Entry 7KH7 (X-ray diffraction, 2.63 A resolution); this record covers chains A and B.

Chain A (and B):
Molecule: Ketol-acid reductoisomerase (NADP(+))
Source organism: Staphylococcus aureus
Notes: EC 1.1.1.86; chain B of this document is another copy of the same molecule, construct and numbering; everything in this record applies to it too
Reference sequence: A0A145BYP4 (A0A145BYP4_STAAU); residue numbers follow UniProt; this construct covers 1-334
Chain sequence (340 residues; numbered 1 to 340; the number before each row is that of its first residue):
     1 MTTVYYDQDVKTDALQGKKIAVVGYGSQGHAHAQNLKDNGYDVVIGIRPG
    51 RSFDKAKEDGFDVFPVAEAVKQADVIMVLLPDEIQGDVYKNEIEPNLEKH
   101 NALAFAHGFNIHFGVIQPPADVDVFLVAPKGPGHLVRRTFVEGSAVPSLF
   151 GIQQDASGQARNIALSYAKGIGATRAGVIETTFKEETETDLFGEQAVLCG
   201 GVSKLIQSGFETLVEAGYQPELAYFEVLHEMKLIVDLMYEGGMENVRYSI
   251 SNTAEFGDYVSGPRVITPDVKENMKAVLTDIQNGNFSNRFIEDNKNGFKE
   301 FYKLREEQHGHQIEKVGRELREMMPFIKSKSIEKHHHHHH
Not modelled in the structure: 1, 37-40, 158-159, 325-340 (chain B: 1, 327-340)
Sequence notes: expression tag (335-340)
Ion coordination: Mg2+ site 1: Ala73, Glu98; Mg2+ site 2: Asp190 (together with WBY); Mg2+ site 3: Asp190, Glu194 (together with WBY)
Residues lining bound ligands:
  - NADP / NADPH: Gly24, Tyr25, Gly26, Ser27, Gln28, Gly29, Gly46, Ile47, Arg48, Gly50, Arg51, Ser52, Val66, Leu79, Leu80, Pro81, Asp82, Ile84, Gln85, Val88, Ala106, His107, Pro129, Gly131, Pro132, Gly133
  - WBY (6-hydroxy-2-methyl[1,3]thiazolo[4,5-d]pyrimidine-5,7(4H,6H)-dione), molecule 1: Pro129, Gly131, Pro132, Asp190, Glu194
  - WBY, molecule 2: Glu230, Leu233, Leu237, Ser249, Ile250, Ser251, Ala254

Interface between chain A and chain B:
Pairs across the interface (229; chain A residue first):
  Thr2(A) - Gln219(B)
  Thr2(A) - Glu221(B)  hydrogen bond
  Tyr6(A) - Leu320(B)
  Tyr6(A) - Met323(B)
  Ser27(A) - Ser249(B)
  Asp82(A) - Thr253(B)  hydrogen bond
  Glu83(A) - Asn252(B)  hydrogen bond
  Lys130(A) - Phe225(B)
  Lys130(A) - Glu226(B)  salt bridge
  Lys130(A) - Glu230(B)
  Gly131(A) - Glu230(B)
  Pro132(A) - Leu233(B)
  Pro132(A) - Leu237(B)  hydrophobic
  Pro132(A) - Ser249(B)
  His134(A) - Ser249(B)  hydrogen bond
  Leu135(A) - Leu233(B)
  Leu135(A) - Leu237(B)  hydrophobic
  Arg138(A) - Glu240(B)  salt bridge
  Ser144(A) - Phe326(B)
  Ala145(A) - Phe326(B)
  Pro147(A) - Phe225(B)  hydrophobic
  Pro147(A) - His229(B)
  Leu149(A) - Leu222(B)  hydrophobic
  Arg175(A) - Pro325(B)
  Arg175(A) - Phe326(B)
  Ala176(A) - Met324(B)
  Ala176(A) - Phe326(B)  hydrophobic
  Ile179(A) - Gln219(B)
  Ile179(A) - Glu221(B)
  Ile179(A) - Phe225(B)  hydrophobic
  Glu180(A) - Gln219(B)  hydrogen bond (backbone-side chain)
  Thr181(A) - Gln219(B)
  Thr181(A) - Leu222(B)
  Glu185(A) - Tyr218(B)
  Glu185(A) - Gln219(B)  hydrogen bond (side chain-backbone)
  Glu185(A) - Leu222(B)
  Glu188(A) - Tyr218(B)  hydrogen bond
  Thr189(A) - Leu213(B)
  Thr189(A) - Tyr218(B)
  Thr189(A) - Leu222(B)
  Thr189(A) - Glu226(B)
  Asp190(A) - Glu226(B)
  Leu191(A) - Thr253(B)
  Phe192(A) - Gly209(B)
  Phe192(A) - Thr212(B)
  Phe192(A) - Leu213(B)  hydrophobic
  Gly193(A) - Glu226(B)
  Glu194(A) - Ala254(B)
  Gln195(A) - Gly257(B)
  Gln195(A) - Ser261(B)  hydrogen bond
  Ala196(A) - Leu205(B)
  Ala196(A) - Val265(B)  hydrophobic
  Val197(A) - Leu205(B)  hydrophobic
  Val197(A) - Val227(B)
  Leu198(A) - Glu226(B)
  Leu198(A) - Glu230(B)
  Leu198(A) - Met231(B)  hydrophobic
  Leu198(A) - Ile234(B)
  Cys199(A) - Ile250(B)  hydrophobic
  Cys199(A) - Asp258(B)
  Gly200(A) - Asp258(B)
  Gly200(A) - Gly262(B)
  Gly201(A) - Ile266(B)
  Val202(A) - Val202(B)  hydrophobic
  Ser203(A) - Met243(B)
  Ser203(A) - Arg247(B)
  Ser203(A) - Asp258(B)  hydrogen bond
  Lys204(A) - Gly262(B)
  Lys204(A) - Ile266(B)
  Leu205(A) - Ala196(B)
  Leu205(A) - Val202(B)  hydrophobic
  Leu205(A) - Ile266(B)
  Leu205(A) - Met274(B)  hydrophobic
  Ile206(A) - Met238(B)  hydrophobic
  Gln207(A) - Met243(B)
  Ser208(A) - Ile266(B)
  Ser208(A) - Met274(B)
  Gly209(A) - Phe192(B)
  Gly209(A) - Met274(B)
  Glu211(A) - Lys271(B)  salt bridge
  Thr212(A) - Phe192(B)
  Thr212(A) - Lys271(B)
  Thr212(A) - Met274(B)
  Thr212(A) - Lys275(B)
  Thr212(A) - Leu278(B)
  Leu213(A) - Phe192(B)  hydrophobic
  Leu213(A) - Leu278(B)  hydrophobic
  Glu215(A) - Lys271(B)  salt bridge
  Tyr218(A) - Lys184(B)
  Tyr218(A) - Glu185(B)
  Tyr218(A) - Glu188(B)  hydrogen bond
  Tyr218(A) - Thr189(B)
  Tyr218(A) - Leu278(B)  hydrophobic
  Tyr218(A) - Gln282(B)  hydrogen bond
  Gln219(A) - Glu180(B)  hydrogen bond (side chain-backbone)
  Gln219(A) - Glu185(B)  hydrogen bond (backbone-side chain)
  Glu221(A) - Thr2(B)  hydrogen bond
  Leu222(A) - Leu149(B)  hydrophobic
  Leu222(A) - Thr181(B)
  Leu222(A) - Glu185(B)
  Tyr224(A) - Gly242(B)
  Phe225(A) - Pro147(B)  hydrophobic
  Glu226(A) - Lys130(B)  salt bridge
  Glu226(A) - Thr189(B)
  Glu226(A) - Asp190(B)
  Glu226(A) - Gly193(B)
  Glu226(A) - Leu198(B)
  Val227(A) - Val197(B)
  Leu228(A) - Met238(B)  hydrophobic
  His229(A) - Pro147(B)
  His229(A) - Tyr239(B)  hydrogen bond
  Glu230(A) - Lys130(B)
  Glu230(A) - Leu198(B)
  Met231(A) - Val197(B)  hydrophobic
  Met231(A) - Leu198(B)  hydrophobic
  Met231(A) - Val235(B)
  Lys232(A) - Lys232(B)
  Lys232(A) - Val235(B)
  Lys232(A) - Asp236(B)  salt bridge
  Lys232(A) - Tyr239(B)
  Leu233(A) - Pro132(B)
  Ile234(A) - Leu198(B)
  Val235(A) - Met231(B)  hydrophobic
  Val235(A) - Val235(B)  hydrophobic
  Asp236(A) - Lys232(B)  salt bridge
  Asp236(A) - Asp236(B)
  Met238(A) - Ile206(B)  hydrophobic
  Met238(A) - Leu228(B)  hydrophobic
  Tyr239(A) - His229(B)
  Tyr239(A) - Lys232(B)
  Tyr239(A) - Arg321(B)
  Tyr239(A) - Phe326(B)
  Glu240(A) - Arg321(B)
  Gly241(A) - Arg321(B)
  Gly242(A) - Arg321(B)
  Met243(A) - Ser203(B)
  Met243(A) - Gln207(B)
  Met243(A) - Ile313(B)  hydrophobic
  Met243(A) - Glu314(B)  hydrogen bond (backbone-side chain)
  Glu244(A) - Glu314(B)
  Glu244(A) - Arg321(B)  salt bridge
  Arg247(A) - Arg305(B)  hydrogen bond (side chain-backbone)
  Arg247(A) - Gln308(B)  hydrogen bond (side chain-backbone)
  Arg247(A) - His309(B)  hydrogen bond
  Arg247(A) - Glu314(B)  salt bridge
  Asn252(A) - Glu83(B)  hydrogen bond
  Asn252(A) - Phe290(B)
  Asn252(A) - Phe301(B)
  Thr253(A) - Asp82(B)  hydrogen bond
  Thr253(A) - Leu191(B)
  Thr253(A) - Phe286(B)
  Thr253(A) - Phe290(B)
  Ala254(A) - Glu194(B)
  Glu255(A) - Phe301(B)
  Glu255(A) - Arg305(B)  salt bridge
  Phe256(A) - Phe286(B)  hydrophobic
  Phe256(A) - Phe290(B)  hydrophobic
  Phe256(A) - Asp293(B)
  Phe256(A) - Glu300(B)
  Phe256(A) - Phe301(B)  hydrophobic
  Gly257(A) - Gln195(B)
  Gly257(A) - Phe286(B)
  Asp258(A) - Cys199(B)
  Asp258(A) - Gly200(B)
  Asp258(A) - Ser203(B)
  Tyr259(A) - Leu304(B)  hydrophobic
  Tyr259(A) - Arg305(B)
  Val260(A) - Phe286(B)  hydrophobic
  Val260(A) - Arg289(B)
  Val260(A) - Leu304(B)  hydrophobic
  Ser261(A) - Gln195(B)  hydrogen bond
  Ser261(A) - Val277(B)
  Gly262(A) - Gly200(B)
  Pro263(A) - Lys204(B)
  Arg264(A) - Asn273(B)  hydrogen bond (backbone-side chain)
  Arg264(A) - Ala276(B)
  Arg264(A) - Val277(B)
  Arg264(A) - Asp280(B)  salt bridge
  Val265(A) - Val270(B)  hydrophobic
  Val265(A) - Asn273(B)
  Val265(A) - Met274(B)  hydrophobic
  Ile266(A) - Gly201(B)
  Ile266(A) - Lys204(B)
  Ile266(A) - Ser208(B)
  Ile266(A) - Ile266(B)  hydrophobic
  Val270(A) - Val265(B)  hydrophobic
  Lys271(A) - Glu211(B)  salt bridge
  Lys271(A) - Thr212(B)
  Lys271(A) - Glu215(B)  salt bridge
  Asn273(A) - Arg264(B)
  Met274(A) - Leu205(B)
  Met274(A) - Ser208(B)
  Met274(A) - Gly209(B)  hydrogen bond (side chain-backbone)
  Met274(A) - Thr212(B)
  Met274(A) - Val265(B)  hydrophobic
  Ala276(A) - Arg264(B)
  Leu278(A) - Thr212(B)
  Leu278(A) - Ala216(B)  hydrophobic
  Leu278(A) - Tyr218(B)
  Asp280(A) - Arg264(B)  salt bridge
  Gln282(A) - Tyr218(B)  hydrogen bond
  Phe286(A) - Thr253(B)
  Phe286(A) - Phe256(B)  hydrophobic
  Phe286(A) - Gly257(B)
  Phe286(A) - Val260(B)  hydrophobic
  Arg289(A) - Phe256(B)
  Arg289(A) - Val260(B)
  Phe290(A) - Asn252(B)
  Phe290(A) - Thr253(B)
  Phe290(A) - Phe256(B)  hydrophobic
  Asp293(A) - Phe256(B)
  Glu300(A) - Phe256(B)
  Phe301(A) - Asn252(B)
  Phe301(A) - Glu255(B)
  Phe301(A) - Phe256(B)  hydrophobic
  Leu304(A) - Tyr259(B)  hydrophobic
  Leu304(A) - Val260(B)  hydrophobic
  Arg305(A) - Glu255(B)  salt bridge
  Arg305(A) - Tyr259(B)
  Gln308(A) - Met243(B)
  Gln308(A) - Arg247(B)  hydrogen bond
  Ile313(A) - Met243(B)  hydrophobic
  Glu314(A) - Glu244(B)
  Arg318(A) - Glu244(B)
  Arg321(A) - Gly241(B)
  Arg321(A) - Gly242(B)
  Arg321(A) - Glu244(B)  salt bridge
  Met323(A) - Tyr6(B)
  Met323(A) - Ala176(B)
Other interface residues (no listed pair), chain A (120 interface residues in all): Gln8, Pro81, Phe109, Gly143, Lys184, Ala216, Ile250, Thr267, Lys275, Val277, Met324
Other interface residues (no listed pair), chain B (116 interface residues in all): Phe109, Gly131, Arg175, Ile179, Tyr224, Tyr248, Thr267

Overview:
Chain A and chain B form an interface of 120 and 116 residues respectively, with 26 hydrogen bonds and 16 salt
bridges. Among the polar pairs are Lys130(A)-Glu226(B), Arg138(A)-Glu240(B) and Glu211(A)-Lys271(B). Chain A
binds NADP / NADPH and compound WBY.
Chain A and chain B are both Ketol-acid reductoisomerase (NADP(+)) (Staphylococcus aureus); the structure,
Crystal structure of Staphylococcus aureus ketol-acid reductoisomerase in complex with Mg2+, NADPH, and
NSC116565, was determined by X-ray diffraction, deposited together with 7KE2.
